PDB entry 7PLI | X-ray diffraction, 2.50 A resolution | chains A and B of the 4 polymer chains in the assembly

Chain A (and B):
Molecule: ATP-dependent RNA helicase DbpA
From: Escherichia coli (strain K12)
Notes: EC 3.6.4.13; chain B of this document is another copy of the same molecule, construct and numbering; everything in this record applies to it too
UniProtKB: P21693 (DBPA_ECOLI); numbering as in UniProt (aligned over 1-457)
Amino-acid sequence (459 residues; row label = number of the first residue in the row; numbers below 1 keep their minus sign (Gly-1 is residue -1)):
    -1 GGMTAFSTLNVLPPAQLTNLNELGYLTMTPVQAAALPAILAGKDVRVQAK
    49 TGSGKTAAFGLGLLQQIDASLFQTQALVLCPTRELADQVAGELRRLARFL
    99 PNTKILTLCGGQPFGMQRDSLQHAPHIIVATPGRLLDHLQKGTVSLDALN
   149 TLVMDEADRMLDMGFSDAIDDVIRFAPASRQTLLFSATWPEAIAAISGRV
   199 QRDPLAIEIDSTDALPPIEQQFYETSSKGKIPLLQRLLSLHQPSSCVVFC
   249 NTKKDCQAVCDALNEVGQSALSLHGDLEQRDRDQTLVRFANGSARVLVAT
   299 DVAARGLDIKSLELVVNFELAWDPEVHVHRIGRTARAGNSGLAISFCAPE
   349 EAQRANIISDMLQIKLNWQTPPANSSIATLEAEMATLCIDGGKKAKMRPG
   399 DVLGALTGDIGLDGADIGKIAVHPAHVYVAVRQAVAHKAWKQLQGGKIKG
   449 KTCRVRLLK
Unresolved in the structure: -1 to 0 (chain B: -1 to 0, 372)
Differences from the reference sequence: expression tag (-1 to 0)
Swiss-Prot annotation at these positions:
  - motif: Ala3 to Ala31 (Q motif), Asp153 to Asp156 (DEAD box)
  - binding site (ATP): Ala47 to Thr54
  - mutagenesis: Lys53 (K53A: Shows accumulation of partially-assembled 45S particles), Glu154 (E154A: Shows accumulation of partially-assembled 45S particles), Arg331 (R331A: Shows accumulation of partially-assembled 45S particles. Binds rRNA normally but is severely impaired in ATPase and helicase activities ...)
Small-molecule neighbours: ADP / beryllium trifluoride: Phe4, Gly22, Tyr23, Thr25, Met26, Thr27, Gln30, Lys48, Thr49, Gly50, Ser51, Gly52, Lys53, Thr54, Ala55, Gln86, Glu90, Glu154, Ala185, Gly304, Asp306, Lys308, Arg331, Arg334, Ala335
Reported in the primary citation:
  - binding site for the 24-nt RNA strand: Arg81, Thr129, Arg132, Arg280
  - binding site for the 24-nt RNA strand: Arg81, Thr129, Arg132, Arg280

How chain A and chain B interact:
Residue-residue contacts (34; chain A residue first):
  Pro111(A) - Met114(B)  hydrophobic
  Phe112(A) - Asp117(B)
  Gly113(A) - Gly113(B)
  Gly113(A) - Asp117(B)  hydrogen bond (backbone-side chain)
  Met114(A) - Pro111(B)  hydrophobic
  Met114(A) - Met114(B)  hydrophobic
  Arg116(A) - Arg116(B)
  Asp117(A) - Phe112(B)
  Asp117(A) - Gly113(B)  hydrogen bond (side chain-backbone)
  Glu276(A) - Arg452(B)
  Arg278(A) - Asp388(B)  salt bridge
  Arg278(A) - Arg452(B)
  Arg278(A) - Arg454(B)
  Asp279(A) - Arg452(B)  salt bridge
  Asp388(A) - Arg278(B)  salt bridge
  Asp388(A) - Arg454(B)  salt bridge
  His435(A) - His435(B)  hydrogen bond
  Trp438(A) - Trp438(B)  hydrophobic
  Trp438(A) - Leu455(B)
  Lys439(A) - Lys457(B)
  Gln442(A) - Leu455(B)  hydrogen bond (side chain-backbone)
  Gln442(A) - Leu456(B)  hydrogen bond (side chain-backbone)
  Gln442(A) - Lys457(B)
  Arg452(A) - Glu276(B)  salt bridge
  Arg452(A) - Arg278(B)
  Arg452(A) - Asp279(B)  salt bridge
  Arg452(A) - Gln282(B)
  Arg454(A) - Arg278(B)
  Arg454(A) - Asp388(B)  salt bridge
  Arg454(A) - Arg454(B)
  Leu455(A) - Trp438(B)
  Leu455(A) - Gln442(B)  hydrogen bond (backbone-side chain)
  Lys457(A) - Gln442(B)
  Lys457(A) - Gly443(B)
Interface residues without a listed pair, chain A (21 interface residues in all): Gln282, Thr450, Leu456
Interface residues without a listed pair, chain B (22 interface residues in all): Lys439, Thr450

Summary:
21 residues of chain A face 22 of chain B across their interface, with 6 hydrogen bonds and 7 salt bridges.
Polar pairs include Arg278(A)-Asp388(B), Asp279(A)-Arg452(B) and Asp388(A)-Arg454(B). Bound to chain A: ADP /
beryllium trifluoride. From the paper: a binding site for the 24-nt RNA strand at Arg81(A), Thr129(A) and
Arg132(A) among others.
Both chains are ATP-dependent RNA helicase DbpA (Escherichia coli (strain K12)). Entry 7PLI (DEAD-box helicase
DbpA bound to single stranded RNA and ADP/BeF3) was determined by X-ray diffraction together with 7PMM and
7PMQ from the same study.
